7E6P - chains L and H of the 3 polymer chains in the assembly; structure by X-ray diffraction, 2.50 A resolution.

== Chain L ==
Name: Fab Heavy chain
Source organism: Mus musculus
Notes: antibody fragment or engineered binder
Sequence (220 residues; each row starts with the number of its first residue):
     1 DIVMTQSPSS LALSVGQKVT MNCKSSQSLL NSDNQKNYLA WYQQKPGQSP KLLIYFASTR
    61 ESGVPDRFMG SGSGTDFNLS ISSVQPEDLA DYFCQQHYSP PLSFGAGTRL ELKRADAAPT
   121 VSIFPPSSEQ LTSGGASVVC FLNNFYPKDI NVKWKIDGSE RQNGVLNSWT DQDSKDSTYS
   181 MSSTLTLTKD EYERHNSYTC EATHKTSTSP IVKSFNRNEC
Not modelled in the structure: 219-220
Disulfide bonds: Cys-23/Cys-94, Cys-140/Cys-200

== Chain H ==
Name: Fab Light chain
Source organism: Mus musculus
Notes: antibody fragment or engineered binder
Sequence (220 residues; numbered 1 to 220; the number before each row is that of its first residue):
     1 QVQLQQPGAE LVRPGSSVKL SCRASGYTFT SYWVSWVQQR PGQGLEWIGM IHPSDGEARL
    61 NQKFKDKATL TVDKSSTTVY MQLSSPTSED SAVYYCALFD GYYPWFASWG QGTLVTVSAA
   121 KTTPPSVYPL APGSAAQTNS MVTLGCLVKG YFPEPVTVTW NSGSLSSGVH TFPAVLQSDL
   181 YTLSSSVTVP SSTWPSETVT CNVAHPASST KVDKKIVPRD
Not modelled in the structure: 134-136
Disulfide bonds: Cys-22/Cys-96, Cys-146/Cys-201

== Interface between chain L and chain H ==
Residue-residue contacts (72; chain L residue first):
  Asp-1(L) / Asn-61(H)
  Tyr-42(L) / Trp-105(H)
  Tyr-42(L) / Phe-106(H)  hydrogen bond (side chain-backbone)
  Tyr-42(L) / Trp-109(H)  hydrophobic
  Gln-44(L) / Gln-39(H)  hydrogen bond
  Gln-44(L) / Tyr-95(H)  hydrogen bond
  Gly-47(L) / Gln-111(H)
  Gln-48(L) / Tyr-95(H)
  Ser-49(L) / Tyr-95(H)
  Ser-49(L) / Trp-109(H)
  Ser-49(L) / Gly-110(H)
  Ser-49(L) / Gln-111(H)
  Pro-50(L) / Trp-109(H)
  Leu-52(L) / Trp-105(H)
  Leu-52(L) / Phe-106(H)
  Tyr-55(L) / Trp-105(H)  hydrophobic
  Phe-56(L) / Tyr-103(H)  hydrophobic
  Phe-56(L) / Trp-105(H)  hydrophobic
  Phe-93(L) / Leu-45(H)  hydrophobic
  Gln-95(L) / Pro-104(H)  hydrogen bond (side chain-backbone)
  Gln-95(L) / Trp-105(H)
  Gln-95(L) / Phe-106(H)
  His-97(L) / Pro-104(H)
  His-97(L) / Trp-105(H)
  Pro-101(L) / Trp-47(H)  hydrophobic
  Pro-101(L) / Asn-61(H)
  Leu-102(L) / Trp-47(H)
  Leu-102(L) / Phe-99(H)  hydrophobic
  Leu-102(L) / Pro-104(H)
  Leu-102(L) / Phe-106(H)  hydrophobic
  Phe-104(L) / Leu-45(H)
  Phe-104(L) / Phe-106(H)  hydrophobic
  Ser-122(L) / Thr-143(H)
  Phe-124(L) / Leu-130(H)
  Phe-124(L) / Ala-131(H)
  Phe-124(L) / Pro-132(H)
  Phe-124(L) / Thr-143(H)
  Pro-125(L) / Arg-219(H)
  Pro-126(L) / Arg-219(H)  hydrogen bond (backbone-side chain)
  Ser-127(L) / Tyr-128(H)
  Ser-127(L) / Pro-129(H)
  Glu-129(L) / Tyr-128(H)
  Glu-129(L) / Lys-214(H)  salt bridge
  Gln-130(L) / Tyr-128(H)
  Gln-130(L) / Lys-149(H)
  Ser-133(L) / Tyr-128(H)
  Ser-137(L) / Leu-147(H)
  Ser-137(L) / Lys-149(H)
  Val-139(L) / Leu-130(H)  hydrophobic
  Val-139(L) / Leu-147(H)  hydrophobic
  Phe-141(L) / Leu-130(H)  hydrophobic
  Phe-141(L) / Phe-172(H)  hydrophobic
  Phe-141(L) / Ser-184(H)
  Phe-141(L) / Ser-185(H)
  Phe-141(L) / Ser-186(H)
  Asn-143(L) / His-170(H)
  Asn-143(L) / Phe-172(H)
  Asn-143(L) / Ser-186(H)  hydrogen bond
  Asn-144(L) / His-170(H)  hydrogen bond
  Leu-166(L) / Val-175(H)  hydrophobic
  Leu-166(L) / Gln-177(H)
  Asn-167(L) / Val-175(H)
  Ser-168(L) / Phe-172(H)
  Ser-168(L) / Pro-173(H)  hydrogen bond (side chain-backbone)
  Trp-169(L) / Pro-173(H)
  Thr-170(L) / Phe-172(H)
  Ser-180(L) / His-170(H)  hydrogen bond
  Ser-180(L) / Phe-172(H)
  Met-181(L) / Phe-172(H)
  Ser-182(L) / Phe-172(H)
  Ser-182(L) / Ser-184(H)  hydrogen bond
  Thr-186(L) / Gln-177(H)  hydrogen bond
Other interface residues (no listed pair), chain L (43 interface residues in all): Ala-40, Glu-61, Ala-106, Asp-173, Thr-184
Other interface residues (no listed pair), chain H (42 interface residues in all): Val-37, Gly-44, Gln-62, Lys-63, Asp-100, Ala-107, Val-127, Leu-144, Gly-145, Thr-171, Leu-176

== Summary ==
The interface between chain L and chain H involves 43 residues on one side and 42 on the other, with 11
hydrogen bonds and 1 salt bridge. Among the polar pairs are Glu-129(L)/Lys-214(H), Tyr-42(L)/Phe-106(H) and
Gln-44(L)/Gln-39(H).
Chain L is Fab Heavy chain and chain H is Fab Light chain, both from Mus musculus; the structure, Fab-amyloid
beta fragment complex, was determined by X-ray diffraction.
